PDB entry 3K7Z | X-ray diffraction, 1.90 A resolution | chains A and C of the 3 polymer chains in the assembly

# Chain A (and C)
Molecule: General control protein GCN4
Notes: fragment: leucine-zipper (residues 249-281); chain C of this document is another copy of the same molecule, construct and numbering; everything in this record applies to it too
Reference sequence: P03069 (GCN4_YEAST); residues 1-33 here correspond to UniProt positions 249-281 (UniProt number = residue number + 248)
Sequence (33 residues; numbered 1 to 33; the number before each row is that of its first residue):
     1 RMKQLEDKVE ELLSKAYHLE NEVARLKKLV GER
Unresolved in the structure: 32-33 (chain C: 1-2, 32-33)
Construct notes: engineered mutation A16 (Asn264 in P03069)
UniProt features mapped onto this chain:
  - region: L5 to L26 (Leucine-zipper)

# How chain A and chain C interact
Residue-residue contacts (22):
  R1(A) with L26(C)
  M2(A) with K27(C); G31(C)
  L5(A) with V23(C), hydrophobic
  E6(A) with K27(C), salt bridge
  V9(A) with V23(C), hydrophobic
  L12(A) with A16(C), hydrophobic
  L13(A) with A16(C), hydrophobic; Y17(C), hydrophobic; E20(C)
  A16(A) with L12(C), hydrophobic; L13(C), hydrophobic
  Y17(A) with Y17(C), hydrophobic
  L19(A) with V9(C); L12(C), hydrophobic
  E20(A) with V9(C); L13(C)
  V23(A) with L5(C), hydrophobic; E6(C); V9(C), hydrophobic
  L26(A) with L5(C), hydrophobic
  K27(A) with E6(C), salt bridge
Interface residues without a listed pair, chain C (14 interface residues in all): L19, V30

# In short
The chain A/chain C interface involves 14 residues from each chain; the contacts include 2 salt bridges. Its
one salt-bridged contact is E6(A)-K27(C).
Chain A and chain C are both General control protein GCN4; the structure, GCN4-Leucine zipper core mutant as
N16A trigonal automatic solution, was determined by X-ray diffraction, deposited together with 1RB4, 1RB5 and
1RB6.
